Entry 8GUD (electron microscopy, 2.62 A resolution); this record covers chain A.

[Chain A]
Name: Phosphatidylinositol 4,5-bisphosphate 3-kinase catalytic subunit alpha isoform
Organism: Homo sapiens
Notes: EC 2.7.1.137, 2.7.1.153, 2.7.11.1
UniProt: P42336 (PK3CA_HUMAN); residues 1-1068 here = UniProt positions 1-1068
Sequence (1096 residues; numbered -27 to 1068; the number before each row is that of its first residue; numbers below 1 keep their minus sign (Met-27 is residue -27)):
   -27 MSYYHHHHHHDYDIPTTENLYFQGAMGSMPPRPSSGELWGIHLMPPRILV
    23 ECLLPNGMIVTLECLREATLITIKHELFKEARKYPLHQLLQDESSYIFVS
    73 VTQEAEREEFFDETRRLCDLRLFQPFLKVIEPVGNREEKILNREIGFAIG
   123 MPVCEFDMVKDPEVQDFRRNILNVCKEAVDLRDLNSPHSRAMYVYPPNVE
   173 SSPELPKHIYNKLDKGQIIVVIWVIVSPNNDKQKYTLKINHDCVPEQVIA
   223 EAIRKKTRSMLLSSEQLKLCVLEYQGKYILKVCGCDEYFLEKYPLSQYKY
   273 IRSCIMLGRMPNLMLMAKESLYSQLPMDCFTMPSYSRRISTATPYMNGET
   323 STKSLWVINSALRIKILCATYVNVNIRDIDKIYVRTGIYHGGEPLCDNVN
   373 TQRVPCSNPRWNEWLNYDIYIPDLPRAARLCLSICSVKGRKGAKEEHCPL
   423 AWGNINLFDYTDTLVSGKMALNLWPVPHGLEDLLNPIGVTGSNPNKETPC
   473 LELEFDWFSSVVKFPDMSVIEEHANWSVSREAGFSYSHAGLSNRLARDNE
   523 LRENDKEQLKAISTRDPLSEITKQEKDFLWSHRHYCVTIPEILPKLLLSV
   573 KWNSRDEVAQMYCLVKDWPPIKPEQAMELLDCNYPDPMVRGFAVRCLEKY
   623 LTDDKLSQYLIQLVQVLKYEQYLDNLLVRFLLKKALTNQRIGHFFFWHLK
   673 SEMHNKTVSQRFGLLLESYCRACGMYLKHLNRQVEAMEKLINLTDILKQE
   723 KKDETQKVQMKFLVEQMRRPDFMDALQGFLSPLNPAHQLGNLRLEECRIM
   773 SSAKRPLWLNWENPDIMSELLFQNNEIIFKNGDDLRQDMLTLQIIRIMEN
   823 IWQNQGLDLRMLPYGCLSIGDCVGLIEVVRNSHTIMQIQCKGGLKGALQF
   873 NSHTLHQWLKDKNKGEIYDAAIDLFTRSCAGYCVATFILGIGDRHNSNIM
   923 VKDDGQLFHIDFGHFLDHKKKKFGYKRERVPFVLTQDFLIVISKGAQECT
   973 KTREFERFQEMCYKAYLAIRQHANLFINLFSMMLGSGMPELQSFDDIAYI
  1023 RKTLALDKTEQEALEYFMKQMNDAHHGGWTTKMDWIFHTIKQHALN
Unresolved in the structure: -27 to 106, 226-247, 310-324, 347-352, 409-418, 498-522, 721-726, 866-872, 940-957, 1051-1068
Construct notes: initiating methionine (-27); expression tag (-26 to 0); variant Lys545 (Glu in P42336)
Ligand contacts: Alpelisib (1LT; (2S)-N~1~-{4-methyl-5-[2-(1,1,1-trifluoro-2-methylpropan-2-yl)pyridin-4-yl]-1,3-thiazol-2-yl}pyrrolidine-1,2-dicarboxamide): Arg770, Ser774, Pro778, Trp780, Ile800, Lys802, Tyr836, Ile848, Glu849, Val850, Val851, Arg852, Ser854, His855, Thr856, Met922, Ile932, Asp933
Swiss-Prot annotation at these positions:
  - region: Ile771 to Arg777 (G-loop), Gly912 to Asn920 (Catalytic loop), His931 to Thr957 (Activation loop)
  - site: Lys776 (Implicated in the recognition of ATP as well as PIP2. Also crucial for autophosphorylation of the p85alpha subunit)
  - natural variant: Arg38 (R38H: In CRC), Glu81 (E81K: In MCAP), Phe83 (F83S: In CLAPO; uncertain significance), Arg88 (R88Q: In MCAP), Gly106 (G106V: In CRC), Ile112 (I112N: In MCAP), Arg115 (R115P: In CLAPO and MADAC; uncertain significance), Gly118 (G118D: In CWS5), Glu135 (E135K: In CWS5), Glu218 (E218K: In CWS5), Tyr343 (Y343C: Found in a cancer sample; uncertain significance), Val356 (V356I: In CWS5), 22 further natural variant entries in UniProt

[Summary]
Ligands of chain A: Alpelisib.
Chain A is Phosphatidylinositol 4,5-bisphosphate 3-kinase catalytic subunit alpha isoform (Homo sapiens); the
structure, Cryo-EM structure of cancer-specific PI3Kalpha mutant E545K in complex with BYL-719, was determined
by electron microscopy together with 8GUA from the same study.
